9FN9 - chains A and XA of the 60 polymer chains in the assembly; structure by electron microscopy, 2.81 A resolution.

# Chain A (and XA)
Protein: 29 kDa antigen Cfp29
Organism: Mycolicibacterium smegmatis MC2 155
Notes: chain XA of this document is another copy of the same molecule, construct and numbering; everything in this record applies to it too
Reference sequence: A0R4H0 (A0R4H0_MYCS2); residue numbers follow UniProt; this construct covers 1-265
Amino-acid sequence (275 residues; each row starts with the number of its first residue):
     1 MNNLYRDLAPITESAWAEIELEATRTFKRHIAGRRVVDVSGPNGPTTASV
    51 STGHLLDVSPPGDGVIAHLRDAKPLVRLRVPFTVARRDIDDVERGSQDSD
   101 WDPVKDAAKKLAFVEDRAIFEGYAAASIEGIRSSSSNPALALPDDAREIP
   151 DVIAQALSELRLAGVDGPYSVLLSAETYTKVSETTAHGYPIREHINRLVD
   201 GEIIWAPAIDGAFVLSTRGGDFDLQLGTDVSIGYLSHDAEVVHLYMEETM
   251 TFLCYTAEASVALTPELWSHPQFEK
Not modelled in the structure: 1, 266-275
Construct notes: expression tag (266-275)

# How chain A and chain XA interact
Residue-residue contacts (37):
  Arg25(A) with Asp166(XA); Arg218(XA)
  Arg29(A) with Arg161(XA); Gly164(XA); Val165(XA); Tyr169(XA)
  His30(A) with Arg161(XA); Leu162(XA); Gly164(XA)
  Arg87(A) with Leu55(XA)
  Asp91(A) with Gly53(XA); His54(XA), salt bridge
  Arg94(A) with Gly53(XA), hydrogen bond (side chain-backbone); Leu55(XA); Arg70(XA), hydrogen bond (backbone-side chain)
  Ser96(A) with Thr52(XA); His54(XA)
  Gln97(A) with Tyr255(XA)
  Asp98(A) with His54(XA), salt bridge; Tyr255(XA)
  Lys105(A) with Ala163(XA), hydrogen bond (side chain-backbone)
  Lys109(A) with Leu162(XA), hydrogen bond (side chain-backbone)
  Tyr178(A) with Arg161(XA)
  Thr179(A) with Ala154(XA); Ser158(XA)
  Ser182(A) with His194(XA), hydrogen bond (backbone-side chain); Leu198(XA)
  Glu183(A) with Asp151(XA); His194(XA)
  Thr185(A) with His194(XA)
  His187(A) with His187(XA)
  Gly188(A) with Ala186(XA); Tyr189(XA)
  Pro190(A) with Tyr189(XA)
  Glu193(A) with Arg197(XA), salt bridge
  Trp205(A) with Ser158(XA); Arg161(XA)
Also at the interface, not in a pair above, chain A (27 interface residues in all): Gly95, Asp102, Thr184, Tyr189, Asn196, Pro207
Also at the interface, not in a pair above, chain XA (27 interface residues in all): Ser51, His68, Gln155, Glu258

# In short
The chain A/chain XA interface involves 27 residues from each chain, with 5 hydrogen bonds and 3 salt bridges.
Among the polar pairs are Asp91(A)-His54(XA), Asp98(A)-His54(XA) and Glu193(A)-Arg197(XA).
Both chains are 29 kDa antigen Cfp29 (Mycolicibacterium smegmatis MC2 155). Entry 9FN9 (Icosahedral Encapsulin
with a closed pore state) was determined by electron microscopy together with 9FNA from the same study.
